Entry 6CRI (electron microscopy, 6.80 A resolution (low resolution: residue-level contacts below are approximate; hydrogen-bond / salt-bridge calls are withheld)); this record covers chains B and M of the 24 polymer chains in the assembly.

# Chain B
Molecule: AP-1 complex subunit beta-1
From: Homo sapiens
Reference sequence: Q10567 (AP1B1_HUMAN), isoform Q10567-2; residue numbers follow UniProt; this construct covers 14-583
Sequence (570 residues; row label = number of the first residue in the row):
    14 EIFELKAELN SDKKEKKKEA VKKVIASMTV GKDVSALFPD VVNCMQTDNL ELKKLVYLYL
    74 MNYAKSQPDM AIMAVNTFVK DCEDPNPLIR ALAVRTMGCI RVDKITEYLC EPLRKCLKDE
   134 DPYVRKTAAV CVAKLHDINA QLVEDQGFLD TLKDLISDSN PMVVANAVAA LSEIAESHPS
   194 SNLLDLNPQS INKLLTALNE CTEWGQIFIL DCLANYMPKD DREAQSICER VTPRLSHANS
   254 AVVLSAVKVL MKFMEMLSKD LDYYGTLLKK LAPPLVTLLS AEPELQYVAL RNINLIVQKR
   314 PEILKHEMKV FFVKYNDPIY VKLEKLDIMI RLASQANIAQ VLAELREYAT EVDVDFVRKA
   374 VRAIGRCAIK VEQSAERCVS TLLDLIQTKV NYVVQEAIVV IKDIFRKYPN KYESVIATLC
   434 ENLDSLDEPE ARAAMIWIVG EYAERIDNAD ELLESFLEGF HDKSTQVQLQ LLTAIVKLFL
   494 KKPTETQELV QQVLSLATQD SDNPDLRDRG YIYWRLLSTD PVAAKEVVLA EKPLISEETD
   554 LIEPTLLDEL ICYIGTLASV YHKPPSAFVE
Sequence notes: engineered mutation Arg-359 (Lys in Q10567), Lys-476 (Glu in Q10567)
Swiss-Prot annotation at these positions:
  - modified residue: Lys-318 (N6-acetyllysine), Tyr-574 (3'-nitrotyrosine)
  - natural variant: Cys-144 (C144R: In KIDAR)

# Chain M
Molecule: AP-1 complex subunit mu-1
From: Mus musculus
Reference sequence: P35585 (AP1M1_MOUSE); numbering as in UniProt (aligned over 2-423)
Sequence (422 residues; each row starts with the number of its first residue):
     2 SASAVYVLDL KGKVLICRNY RGDVDMSEVE HFMPILMEKE EEGMLSPILA HGGVRFMWIK
    62 HNNLYLVATS KKNACVSLVF SFLYKVVQVF SEYFKELEEE SIRDNFVIIY ELLDELMDFG
   122 YPQTTDSKIL QEYITQEGHK LETGAPRPPA TVTNAVSWRS EGIKYRKNEV FLDVIEAVNL
   182 LVSANGNVLR SEIVGSIKMR VFLSGMPELR LGLNDKVLFD NTGRGKSKSV ELEDVKFHQC
   242 VRLSRFENDR TISFIPPDGE FELMSYRLNT HVKPLIWIES VIEKHSHSRI EYMVKAKSQF
   302 KRRSTANNVE IHIPVPNDAD SPKFKTTVGS VKWVPENSEI VWSVKSFPGG KEYLMRAHFG
   362 LPSVEAEDKE GKPPISVKFE IPYFTTSGIQ VRYLKIIEKS GYQALPWVRY ITQNGDYQLR
   422 TQ
Unresolved in the structure: 139-145
Swiss-Prot annotation at these positions:
  - modified residue: Ser-2 (N-acetylserine), Thr-152 (Phosphothreonine), Thr-154 (Phosphothreonine), Thr-223 (Phosphothreonine)

# How chain B and chain M interact
Pairs across the interface (151):
  Lys-35(B) / Phe-107(M)
  Ile-38(B) / Phe-107(M)
  Ala-39(B) / Phe-107(M)
  Thr-42(B) / Tyr-111(M)
  Leu-63(B) / Ala-146(M)
  Glu-64(B) / Glu-112(M)
  Lys-67(B) / Glu-112(M)
  Leu-71(B) / Tyr-111(M)
  Met-74(B) / Arg-19(M)
  Asn-75(B) / Asn-20(M)
  Asn-99(B) / Ala-146(M)
  Asn-99(B) / Arg-148(M)
  Pro-100(B) / Arg-148(M)
  Pro-100(B) / Pro-149(M)
  Leu-101(B) / Ala-146(M)
  Leu-101(B) / Pro-147(M)
  Leu-101(B) / Pro-149(M)
  Leu-105(B) / Asp-115(M)
  Arg-108(B) / Asp-115(M)
  Arg-108(B) / Asp-119(M)
  Arg-108(B) / Gln-124(M)
  Asp-134(B) / Arg-148(M)
  Asp-134(B) / Thr-154(M)
  Pro-135(B) / Thr-154(M)
  Tyr-136(B) / Glu-116(M)
  Tyr-136(B) / Pro-149(M)
  Tyr-136(B) / Val-153(M)
  Lys-139(B) / Gln-124(M)
  Val-143(B) / Phe-120(M)
  Lys-147(B) / Phe-120(M)
  Asp-150(B) / Arg-22(M)
  Asp-150(B) / Asp-24(M)
  Asn-173(B) / Thr-154(M)
  Asn-173(B) / Asn-155(M)
  Asn-173(B) / Ala-156(M)
  Met-175(B) / Val-153(M)
  Met-175(B) / Thr-154(M)
  Met-175(B) / Asn-155(M)
  Ala-182(B) / Tyr-122(M)
  Glu-186(B) / Arg-22(M)
  Glu-186(B) / Lys-73(M)
  Glu-186(B) / Phe-120(M)
  Glu-186(B) / Tyr-122(M)
  Asn-212(B) / Arg-243(M)
  Asn-212(B) / Ser-245(M)
  Glu-213(B) / Ala-156(M)
  Cys-214(B) / Gln-240(M)
  Thr-215(B) / Ser-158(M)
  Thr-215(B) / Gln-240(M)
  Glu-216(B) / Lys-86(M)
  Glu-216(B) / Thr-126(M)
  Glu-216(B) / Gln-240(M)
  Trp-217(B) / Leu-79(M)
  Trp-217(B) / Ser-82(M)
  Trp-217(B) / Phe-83(M)
  Trp-217(B) / Pro-123(M)
  Trp-217(B) / Thr-126(M)
  Phe-221(B) / Leu-79(M)
  Phe-221(B) / Tyr-122(M)
  Phe-221(B) / Pro-123(M)
  Thr-245(B) / Glu-248(M)
  Pro-246(B) / Leu-244(M)
  Pro-246(B) / Ser-245(M)
  Pro-246(B) / Glu-248(M)
  Arg-247(B) / Leu-244(M)
  Leu-248(B) / Lys-237(M)
  Ser-249(B) / Asp-235(M)
  Ser-249(B) / Val-236(M)
  Ser-249(B) / Lys-237(M)
  Ser-249(B) / Phe-238(M)
  Ser-249(B) / Leu-244(M)
  His-250(B) / Lys-237(M)
  His-250(B) / Phe-238(M)
  His-250(B) / His-239(M)
  His-250(B) / Gln-240(M)
  Ala-251(B) / Lys-237(M)
  Ala-251(B) / Phe-238(M)
  Asn-252(B) / Ser-82(M)
  Ala-254(B) / Ser-78(M)
  Ala-254(B) / Ser-82(M)
  Val-256(B) / Lys-237(M)
  Leu-257(B) / Ser-78(M)
  Lys-283(B) / Glu-248(M)
  Pro-286(B) / Glu-234(M)
  Pro-286(B) / Asp-235(M)
  Pro-286(B) / Arg-268(M)
  Pro-287(B) / Asp-235(M)
  Val-289(B) / Arg-268(M)
  Thr-290(B) / Asp-235(M)
  Thr-290(B) / Lys-237(M)
  Thr-290(B) / Arg-268(M)
  Ser-293(B) / Glu-193(M)
  Glu-295(B) / Tyr-85(M)
  Glu-297(B) / Pro-48(M)
  Glu-297(B) / Tyr-85(M)
  Leu-298(B) / Phe-81(M)
  Leu-298(B) / Ser-82(M)
  Leu-298(B) / Tyr-85(M)
  Tyr-300(B) / Ser-47(M)
  Tyr-300(B) / Pro-48(M)
  Val-301(B) / Val-77(M)
  Lys-322(B) / Leu-190(M)
  Lys-322(B) / Arg-191(M)
  Val-323(B) / Arg-191(M)
  Phe-325(B) / Arg-191(M)
  Val-326(B) / Arg-421(M)
  Lys-327(B) / Arg-191(M)
  Lys-327(B) / Asp-417(M)
  Lys-327(B) / Gln-419(M)
  Tyr-328(B) / Lys-373(M)
  Tyr-328(B) / Pro-374(M)
  Tyr-328(B) / Pro-375(M)
  Tyr-328(B) / Gln-419(M)
  Asn-329(B) / Gln-419(M)
  Ile-332(B) / Gly-44(M)
  Tyr-333(B) / Leu-46(M)
  Tyr-333(B) / Pro-48(M)
  Glu-357(B) / Leu-190(M)
  Glu-357(B) / Arg-421(M)
  Glu-360(B) / Ser-184(M)
  Glu-360(B) / Arg-421(M)
  Tyr-361(B) / Arg-421(M)
  Thr-363(B) / Lys-373(M)
  Val-365(B) / Lys-370(M)
  Val-365(B) / Glu-371(M)
  Val-365(B) / Gly-372(M)
  Tyr-566(B) / Asn-74(M)
  Gly-568(B) / Cys-76(M)
  Gly-568(B) / Val-77(M)
  Gly-568(B) / Ser-78(M)
  Thr-569(B) / Asn-74(M)
  Thr-569(B) / Ala-75(M)
  Thr-569(B) / Cys-76(M)
  Thr-569(B) / Val-77(M)
  Leu-570(B) / Ile-49(M)
  Leu-570(B) / Arg-56(M)
  Leu-570(B) / Lys-73(M)
  Leu-570(B) / Asn-74(M)
  Leu-570(B) / Ala-75(M)
  Leu-570(B) / Val-77(M)
  Ala-571(B) / Asn-74(M)
  Tyr-574(B) / Ile-49(M)
  Tyr-574(B) / Arg-56(M)
  Pro-578(B) / Asn-74(M)
  Phe-581(B) / Arg-56(M)
  Phe-581(B) / Asn-74(M)
  Val-582(B) / Lys-72(M)
  Val-582(B) / Lys-73(M)
  Val-582(B) / Asn-74(M)
  Glu-583(B) / Gly-54(M)
  Glu-583(B) / Lys-72(M)
Interface residues without a listed pair, chain B (91 interface residues in all): Met-41, Cys-112, Thr-140, Asn-179, Ala-183, Ile-220, Leu-291, Phe-324, Lys-338, Glu-364, Asp-368, Val-573
Interface residues without a listed pair, chain M (83 interface residues in all): Val-15, Leu-16, Tyr-21, Glu-43, Ala-51, Gly-53, Val-108, Thr-125, Asp-127, Tyr-134, Glu-138, Leu-182, Ala-185, Asn-186

# Overview
Chain B and chain M form an interface of 91 and 83 residues respectively.
Here chain B is AP-1 complex subunit beta-1 (Homo sapiens) and chain M is AP-1 complex subunit mu-1 (Mus
musculus). Entry 6CRI (Structure of the cargo bound AP-1:Arf1:tetherin-Nef stable closed trimer) was
determined by electron microscopy together with 6CM9, 6D83, 6D84 and 6DFF from the same study.
